Entry 8YJQ (electron microscopy, 3.51 A resolution); this record covers chains D and C of the 8 polymer chains in the assembly.

Chain D:
Protein: Flap endonuclease 1
Source organism: Homo sapiens
Notes: EC 3.1.-.-
Reference sequence: P39748 (FEN1_HUMAN); numbering as in UniProt (aligned over 1-380)
Chain sequence (380 residues; row label = number of the first residue in the row):
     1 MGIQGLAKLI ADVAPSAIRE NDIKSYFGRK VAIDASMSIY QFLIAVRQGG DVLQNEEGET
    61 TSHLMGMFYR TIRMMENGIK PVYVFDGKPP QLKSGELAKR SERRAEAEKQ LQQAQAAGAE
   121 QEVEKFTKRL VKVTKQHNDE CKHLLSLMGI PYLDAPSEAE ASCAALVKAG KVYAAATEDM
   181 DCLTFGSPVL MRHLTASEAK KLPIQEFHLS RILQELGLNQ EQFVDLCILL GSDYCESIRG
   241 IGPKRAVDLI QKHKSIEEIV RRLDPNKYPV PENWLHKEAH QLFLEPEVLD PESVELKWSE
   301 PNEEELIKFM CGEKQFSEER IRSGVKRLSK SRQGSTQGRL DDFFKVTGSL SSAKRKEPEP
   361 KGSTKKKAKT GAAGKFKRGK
Not modelled in the structure: 1, 353-380
Swiss-Prot annotation at these positions:
  - region: Thr336 to Phe344 (Interaction with PCNA)
  - binding site (Mg(2+)): Asp34, Asp86, Glu158, Glu160, Asp179, Asp181, Asp233
  - binding site (DNA): Arg47, Arg70, Glu158, Gly231, Asp233
  - modified residue: Arg19 (Symmetric dimethylarginine), Lys80 (N6-acetyllysine), Arg100 (Symmetric dimethylarginine), Arg104 (Symmetric dimethylarginine), Ser187 (Phosphoserine), Arg192 (Symmetric dimethylarginine), Ser197 (Phosphoserine), Ser255 (Phosphoserine), Ser293 (Phosphoserine), Ser335 (Phosphoserine), Thr336 (Phosphothreonine), Lys354 (N6-acetyllysine), Thr364 (Phosphothreonine), Lys375 (N6-acetyllysine), Lys377 (N6-acetyllysine), Lys380 (N6-acetyllysine)
  - mutagenesis: Arg29 (R29A: No significant effect on exonuclease activity or flap endonuclease activity), Asp34 (D34A: Loss of flap endonuclease activity but substrate binding activity is retained), Arg47 (R47A: Significantly reduced exonuclease activity and reduced substrate binding. The positions of the cleavage sites are also shifted), Arg70 (R70A: Loss of exonuclease activity and reduced endonuclease activity. Reduced substrate binding), Arg73 (R73A: No significant effect on exonuclease activity or flap endonuclease activity), Lys80 (K80A: No significant effect on exonuclease activity or flap endonuclease activity), Asp86 (D86A: Loss of flap endonuclease activity but substrate binding activity is retained), Arg103 (R103A: No effect on flap endonuclease activity or substrate binding), Glu158 (E158A: Loss of flap endonuclease activity and substrate binding), Asp179 (D179A: No effect on flap endonuclease activity or substrate binding), Asp181 (D181A: Loss of flap endonuclease activity but substrate binding activity is retained), Ser187 (S187A: Fails to translocate from nucleoli to the nuclear plasma; S187D: Diminishes nucleolar localization), 3 further mutagenesis entries in UniProt

Chain C:
Protein: Proliferating cell nuclear antigen
Source organism: Homo sapiens
Reference sequence: P12004 (PCNA_HUMAN); residues 1-261 here = UniProt positions 1-261
Chain sequence (261 residues; numbered 1 to 261; the number before each row is that of its first residue):
     1 MFEARLVQGS ILKKVLEALK DLINEACWDI SSSGVNLQSM DSSHVSLVQL TLRSEGFDTY
    61 RCDRNLAMGV NLTSMSKILK CAGNEDIITL RAEDNADTLA LVFEAPNQEK VSDYEMKLMD
   121 LDVEQLGIPE QEYSCVVKMP SGEFARICRD LSHIGDAVVI SCAKDGVKFS ASGELGNGNI
   181 KLSQTSNVDK EEEAVTIEMN EPVQLTFALR YLNFFTKATP LSSTVTLSMS ADVPLVVEYK
   241 IADMGHLKYY LAPKIEDEEG S
Not modelled in the structure: 257-261
Swiss-Prot annotation at these positions:
  - DNA-binding region: Arg61 to Lys80
  - modified residue: Lys14 (N6-acetyllysine), Lys77 (N6-acetyllysine), Lys80 (N6-acetyllysine), Tyr211 (Phosphotyrosine), Lys248 (N6-acetyllysine)
  - cross-link (Glycyl lysine isopeptide (Lys-Gly)): Lys164 (interchain with G-Cter in SUMO2), Lys254 (interchain with G-Cter in SUMO2)
  - natural variant: Ser228 (S228I: In ATLD2)
  - mutagenesis: Lys13 (K13R: Inhibits acetylation, recruitment to DNA damage sites, inducible ubiquitination and protein degradation, DNA replication and repair synthesis efficiencies, but homotrimer formation, nuclear ...), Lys14 (K14R: Inhibits acetylation, recruitment to DNA damage sites, inducible ubiquitination and protein degradation, DNA replication and repair synthesis efficiencies, but homotrimer formation, nuclear ...), Lys20 (K20R: Inhibits acetylation, recruitment to DNA damage sites, inducible ubiquitination and protein degradation, DNA replication and repair synthesis efficiencies, but homotrimer formation, nuclear ...), Met40 (M40A: Complete loss of interaction with UHRF2), Ser43 to Val45 (No effect on POLD3-binding. Impairs binding to ALKBH2), Lys77 (K77A: Inhibits recruitment to DNA damage sites, but nuclear localization is similar as the wild-type; in association with A-80 ...), Lys80 (K80A: Inhibits recruitment to DNA damage sites, but nuclear localization is similar as the wild-type; in association with A-77 ...), Gln125 to Ile128 (Strong decrease in POLD3-binding. Impairs binding to ALKBH2), Ile128 (I128A: Complete loss of interaction with UHRF2), Lys164 (K164R: Abolishes ubiquitination. No effect on interaction with SHPRH), Val188 to Lys190 (No effect on POLD3-binding. No effect on ALKBH2-binding), Tyr211 (Y211F: Alters chromatin-associated PCNA stability and its function in DNA replication and repair), 3 further mutagenesis entries in UniProt
Cystine bridges: Cys135-Cys162

Chain D / chain C interface:
Pairs across the interface (59; chain D residue first):
  Arg19(D) with His44(C), hydrogen bond
  Lys24(D) with Ser43(C), hydrogen bond (backbone-side chain); Arg210(C)
  Ser25(D) with Ser42(C), hydrogen bond (side chain-backbone); Ser43(C)
  Ser335(D) with Lys254(C); Ile255(C), hydrogen bond (side chain-backbone); Glu256(C)
  Thr336(D) with Lys254(C); Ile255(C), hydrogen bond (backbone-backbone)
  Gln337(D) with Val45(C); Ala208(C); Tyr211(C); Ala252(C), hydrogen bond (side chain-backbone)
  Gly338(D) with Ala252(C); Pro253(C), hydrogen bond (backbone-backbone); Ile255(C)
  Arg339(D) with Ser43(C); His44(C); Val45(C); Ala252(C)
  Leu340(D) with Met40(C), hydrophobic; His44(C), hydrogen bond (backbone-backbone); Val45(C); Leu47(C); Leu126(C), hydrophobic
  Asp341(D) with Met40(C); His44(C), salt bridge
  Phe343(D) with Asp232(C); Pro234(C), hydrophobic; Ala252(C), hydrophobic; Pro253(C); Ile255(C), hydrophobic
  Phe344(D) with Leu126(C), hydrophobic; Ile128(C), hydrophobic; Pro234(C), hydrophobic; Tyr250(C), hydrophobic
  Lys345(D) with Leu126(C); Gly127(C), hydrogen bond (backbone-backbone)
  Val346(D) with Glu124(C); Gln125(C)
  Thr347(D) with Gln125(C), hydrogen bond (backbone-backbone); Gly127(C)
  Gly348(D) with Gln125(C), hydrogen bond (backbone-backbone)
  Ser349(D) with Glu124(C), hydrogen bond
  Leu350(D) with Cys27(C), hydrophobic; Asp29(C); Ala67(C), hydrophobic; Asp122(C); Val123(C), hydrogen bond (backbone-backbone); Gln125(C)
  Ser351(D) with Ala67(C); Leu121(C); Asp122(C)
  Ser352(D) with Ala67(C); Gly69(C); Met119(C); Asp120(C); Leu121(C), hydrogen bond (backbone-backbone)
Interface residues without a listed pair, chain D (22 interface residues in all): Asn21, Lys326
Interface residues without a listed pair, chain C (35 interface residues in all): Ser46, Pro129, Glu174, Leu251

In short:
Chain D and chain C form an interface of 22 and 35 residues respectively; the contacts include 14 hydrogen
bonds and 1 salt bridge. Among the polar pairs are Asp341(D)-His44(C), Arg19(D)-His44(C) and
Lys24(D)-Ser43(C).
Here chain D is Flap endonuclease 1 and chain C is Proliferating cell nuclear antigen, both from Homo sapiens.
Entry 8YJQ (Structure of the human endogenous PCNA-FEN1 complex - State C) was determined by electron
microscopy, deposited together with 8YJH, 8YJL, 8YJR, 8YJS, 8YJU, 8YJV, 8YJW and 8YJZ.
